8SU2 - chain A; structure by X-ray diffraction, 1.33 A resolution.

Chain A:
Name: Epi-isozizaene synthase
Organism: Streptomyces coelicolor A3(2)
Notes: EC 4.2.3.37
Reference sequence: Q9K499 (CYC1_STRCO); residue numbers follow UniProt; this construct covers 2-361
Amino-acid sequence (382 residues; each row starts with the number of its first residue; numbers below 1 keep their minus sign (Met-20 is residue -20)):
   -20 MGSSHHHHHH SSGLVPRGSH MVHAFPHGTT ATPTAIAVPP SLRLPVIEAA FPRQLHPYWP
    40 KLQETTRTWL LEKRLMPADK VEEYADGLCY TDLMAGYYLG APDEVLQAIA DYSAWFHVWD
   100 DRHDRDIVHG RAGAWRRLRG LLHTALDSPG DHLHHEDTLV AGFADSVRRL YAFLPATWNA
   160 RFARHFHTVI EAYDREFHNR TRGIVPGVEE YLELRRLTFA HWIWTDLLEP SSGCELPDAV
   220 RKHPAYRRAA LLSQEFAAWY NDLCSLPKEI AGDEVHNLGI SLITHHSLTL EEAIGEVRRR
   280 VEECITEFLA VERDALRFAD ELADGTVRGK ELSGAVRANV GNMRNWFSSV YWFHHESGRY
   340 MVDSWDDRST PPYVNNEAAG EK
Not modelled in the structure: -20 to 15, 356-361
Differences from the reference sequence: initiating methionine (-20); expression tag (-19 to 1); engineered mutation His96 (Phe in Q9K499)
Metal / ion sites: Mg2+ site 1: Asp99 (together with Risedronate); Mg2+ site 2: Asn240, Ser244, Glu248 (together with Risedronate)
Ligand contacts: Risedronate (RIS; 1-hydroxy-2-(3-pyridinyl)ethylidene bis-phosphonic acid): Phe95, His96, Asp99, Tyr172, Arg194, Thr197, Phe198, Trp203, Asn240, Ser244, Lys247, Glu248, Arg338, Tyr339
Swiss-Prot annotation at these positions:
  - motif: Asp99 to Asp103 (DDXXD motif)
  - binding site (Mg(2+)): Asp99, Asp103, Asn240, Ser244, Glu248

In short:
Chain A binds Risedronate. The Mg2+ site 2 is built by Asn240, Ser244 and Glu248. From UniProt: 5 Mg2+-binding
residues.
Chain A is Epi-isozizaene synthase (Streptomyces coelicolor A3(2)); the structure, F96H epi-Isozizaene
Synthase: complex with 3 Mg2+ and risedronate, was determined by X-ray diffraction, deposited together with
8SU0, 8SU1, 8SU3, 8SU4 and 8SU5.
